Entry 6ENL (X-ray diffraction, 2.20 A resolution); this record covers chain A.

Chain A:
Name: Enolase
Organism: Saccharomyces cerevisiae
Notes: EC 4.2.1.11
UniProtKB: P00924 (ENO1_YEAST); residue numbers follow UniProt; this construct covers 1-436
Chain sequence (436 residues; each row starts with the number of its first residue):
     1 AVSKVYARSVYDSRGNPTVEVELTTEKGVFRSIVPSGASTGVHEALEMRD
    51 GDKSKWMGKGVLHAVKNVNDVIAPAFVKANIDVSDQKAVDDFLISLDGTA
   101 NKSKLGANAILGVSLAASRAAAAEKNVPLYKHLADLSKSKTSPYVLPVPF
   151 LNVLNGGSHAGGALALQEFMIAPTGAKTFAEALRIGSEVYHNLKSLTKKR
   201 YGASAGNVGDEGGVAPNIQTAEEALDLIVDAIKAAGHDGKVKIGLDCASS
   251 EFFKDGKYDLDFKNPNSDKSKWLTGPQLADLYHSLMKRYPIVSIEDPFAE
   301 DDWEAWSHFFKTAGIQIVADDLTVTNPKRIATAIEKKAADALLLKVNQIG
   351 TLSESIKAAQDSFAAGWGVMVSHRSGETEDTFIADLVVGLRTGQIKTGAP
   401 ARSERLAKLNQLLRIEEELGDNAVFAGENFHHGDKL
Differences from the reference sequence: conflict Ser84 (Lys in P00924)
Metal / ion sites: Zn2+: Asp246, Glu295, Asp320 (together with 2-phosphoglycolic acid)
Small-molecule neighbours: 2-phosphoglycolic acid (PGA): Gln167, Glu168, Glu211, Asp246, Glu295, Asp320, Leu343, Lys345, Arg374, Ser375, Lys396
UniProt features mapped onto this chain:
  - binding site (Mg(2+)): Asp321
  - binding site (substrate): Asp321

Summary:
Ligands of chain A: 2-phosphoglycolic acid. Asp246, Glu295 and Asp320 coordinate Zn2+. From UniProt:
Mg2+-binding residue Asp321 and substrate-binding residue Asp321.
Chain A is Enolase (Saccharomyces cerevisiae); the structure, Inhibition of enolase: the crystal structures of
enolase-CA2+-phosphoglycerate and enolase-ZN2+-phosphoglycolate complexes at 2.2-angstroms resolution, was
determined by X-ray diffraction, deposited together with 5ENL.
